PDB entry 8CTL | electron microscopy, 3.10 A resolution | chains D and B of the 4 polymer chains in the assembly

== Chain D ==
Name: IscB
Organism: synthetic construct
Sequence (496 residues; numbered 0 to 495; the number before each row is that of its first residue; numbering starts at 0):
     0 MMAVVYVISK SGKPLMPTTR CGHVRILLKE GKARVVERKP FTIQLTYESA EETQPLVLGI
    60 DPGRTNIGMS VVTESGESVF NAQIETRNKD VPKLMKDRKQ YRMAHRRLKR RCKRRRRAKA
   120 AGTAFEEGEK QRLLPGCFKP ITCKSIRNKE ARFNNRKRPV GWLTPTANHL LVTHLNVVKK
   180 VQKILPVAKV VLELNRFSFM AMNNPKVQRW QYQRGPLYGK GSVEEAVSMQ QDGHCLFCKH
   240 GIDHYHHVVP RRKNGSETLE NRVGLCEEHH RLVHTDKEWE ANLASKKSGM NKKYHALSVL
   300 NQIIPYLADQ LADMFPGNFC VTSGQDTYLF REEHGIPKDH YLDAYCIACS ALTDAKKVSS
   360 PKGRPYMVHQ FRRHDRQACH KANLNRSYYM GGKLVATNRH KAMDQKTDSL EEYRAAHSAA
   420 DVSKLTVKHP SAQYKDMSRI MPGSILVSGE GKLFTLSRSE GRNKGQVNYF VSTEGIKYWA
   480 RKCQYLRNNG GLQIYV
Unresolved in the structure: 0, 200-292, 495

== Chain B ==
Molecule: DNA non-target strand
Sequence (60 nucleotides; row label = number of the first residue in the row):
    81 CGCCCCACGA GGGTACGGCA AAAGAGTTTT TTTTACTAGA AGTCGAGGTC AGCCCGTGGC
Unresolved in the structure: 81-108, 129-140

== How chain D and chain B interact ==
Contacting residue pairs (19):
  Lys-92(D) with DT114(B), base contact
  His-294(D) with DT112(B), phosphate contact
  His-379(D) with DT117(B), hydrogen bond to the base; DA118(B), hydrogen bond to the sugar
  Gln-432(D) with DA118(B), sugar contact; DG119(B), sugar contact
  Lys-434(D) with DT117(B), sugar contact; DA118(B), phosphate contact
  Asp-435(D) with DA118(B), hydrogen bond to the phosphate
  Arg-438(D) with DT117(B), salt bridge to the phosphate
  Pro-441(D) with DT117(B), phosphate contact
  Arg-457(D) with DC116(B), salt bridge to the phosphate; DT117(B), phosphate contact
  Ser-458(D) with DT117(B), hydrogen bond to the phosphate
  Glu-459(D) with DT117(B), base contact
  Gly-460(D) with DA118(B), hydrogen bond to the base; DG119(B), base contact
  Arg-461(D) with DA118(B), sugar contact; DG119(B), base contact
Interface residues without a listed pair, chain D (17 interface residues in all): Lys-380, Tyr-433, Met-440, Ser-456
Interface residues without a listed pair, chain B (7 interface residues in all): DT113

== Summary ==
17 residues of chain D and 7 residues of chain B are in contact, with 5 hydrogen bonds and 2 salt bridges.
Polar pairs include His-379(D)/DT117(B), Gly-460(D)/DA118(B) and His-379(D)/DA118(B).
Here chain D is IscB (synthetic construct) and chain B is DNA non-target strand. Entry 8CTL (IscB and wRNA
bound to Target DNA (locked state)) was determined by electron microscopy (same publication as 7UTN and 8CSZ).
